1UH5 - chains A and B; structure by X-ray diffraction, 2.20 A resolution.

[Chain A (and B)]
Protein: enoyl-ACP reductase
Source organism: Plasmodium falciparum
Notes: EC 1.3.1.9; chain B of this document is another copy of the same molecule, construct and numbering; everything in this record applies to it too
UniProt: Q6LFB9 (Q6LFB9_PLAF7); numbering as in UniProt (aligned over 96-424)
Amino-acid sequence (329 residues; row label = number of the first residue in the row):
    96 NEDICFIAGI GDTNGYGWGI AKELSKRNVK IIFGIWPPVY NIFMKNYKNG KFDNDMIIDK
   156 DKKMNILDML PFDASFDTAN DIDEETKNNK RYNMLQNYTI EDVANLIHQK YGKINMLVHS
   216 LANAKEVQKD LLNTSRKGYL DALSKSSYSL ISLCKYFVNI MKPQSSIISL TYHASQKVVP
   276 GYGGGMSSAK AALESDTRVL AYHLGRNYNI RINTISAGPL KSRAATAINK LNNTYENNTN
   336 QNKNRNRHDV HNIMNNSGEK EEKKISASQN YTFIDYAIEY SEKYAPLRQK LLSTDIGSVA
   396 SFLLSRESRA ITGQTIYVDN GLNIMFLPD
Disordered / not traced: 325-366
Residues lining bound ligands:
  - NAD (nicotinamide-adenine-dinucleotide): G104, I105, G106, D107, G110, Y111, G112, W131, F167, D168, A169, S170, S215, L216, A217, N218, K240, L265, T266, Y267, Y277, K285, A312, G313, P314, L315, S317, R318, A319, A320
  - triclosan (TCL): A217, N218, A219, V222, Y267, Y277, M281, K285, A319, A320, I323, F368

[Interface between chain A and chain B]
Pairs across the interface (79; chain A residue first):
  R122(A) - E402(B)  salt bridge
  R293(A) - I419(B)
  A296(A) - P381(B)
  A296(A) - I419(B)  hydrophobic
  Y297(A) - P381(B)  hydrophobic
  Y297(A) - M420(B)  hydrophobic
  Y297(A) - D424(B)  hydrogen bond
  G300(A) - P381(B)
  R301(A) - K378(B)
  R301(A) - Y379(B)  hydrogen bond (side chain-backbone)
  R301(A) - A380(B)  hydrogen bond (side chain-backbone)
  R301(A) - P381(B)  hydrogen bond (backbone-backbone)
  R301(A) - R383(B)
  R301(A) - D424(B)  salt bridge
  N304(A) - Q384(B)
  R306(A) - L382(B)
  K378(A) - R301(B)
  Y379(A) - R301(B)  hydrogen bond (backbone-side chain)
  A380(A) - R301(B)  hydrogen bond (backbone-side chain)
  P381(A) - A296(B)
  P381(A) - Y297(B)  hydrophobic
  P381(A) - G300(B)
  P381(A) - R301(B)  hydrogen bond (backbone-backbone)
  P381(A) - T407(B)
  L382(A) - G300(B)
  L382(A) - N304(B)
  L382(A) - R306(B)
  L382(A) - R404(B)
  L382(A) - T407(B)
  Q384(A) - N304(B)
  Q384(A) - R404(B)  hydrogen bond (side chain-backbone)
  K385(A) - R404(B)
  L386(A) - A405(B)  hydrophobic
  L387(A) - R404(B)
  D390(A) - R404(B)  salt bridge
  S393(A) - F397(B)
  S393(A) - E402(B)  hydrogen bond (side chain-backbone)
  V394(A) - F397(B)  hydrophobic
  V394(A) - I406(B)  hydrophobic
  F397(A) - V394(B)  hydrophobic
  F397(A) - F397(B)  hydrophobic
  E402(A) - E118(B)
  E402(A) - R122(B)  salt bridge
  E402(A) - S393(B)  hydrogen bond (backbone-side chain)
  R404(A) - L382(B)
  R404(A) - Q384(B)  hydrogen bond (backbone-side chain)
  R404(A) - K385(B)  hydrogen bond (side chain-backbone)
  R404(A) - L387(B)
  R404(A) - D390(B)  salt bridge
  A405(A) - L386(B)  hydrophobic
  A405(A) - V413(B)  hydrophobic
  A405(A) - D414(B)  hydrogen bond (backbone-backbone)
  A405(A) - N415(B)  hydrogen bond (backbone-backbone)
  I406(A) - V394(B)  hydrophobic
  I406(A) - Y412(B)
  T407(A) - P381(B)
  T407(A) - L382(B)
  T407(A) - N415(B)
  T407(A) - G416(B)
  G408(A) - I419(B)
  Q409(A) - Y412(B)
  Q409(A) - N418(B)  hydrogen bond
  Q409(A) - I419(B)
  I411(A) - I411(B)  hydrophobic
  Y412(A) - I406(B)
  Y412(A) - Q409(B)
  V413(A) - A405(B)  hydrophobic
  D414(A) - A405(B)  hydrogen bond (backbone-backbone)
  N415(A) - A405(B)  hydrogen bond (backbone-backbone)
  N415(A) - T407(B)
  G416(A) - T407(B)
  N418(A) - Q409(B)  hydrogen bond
  I419(A) - R293(B)
  I419(A) - A296(B)  hydrophobic
  I419(A) - G408(B)
  I419(A) - Q409(B)
  M420(A) - Y297(B)  hydrophobic
  D424(A) - Y297(B)  hydrogen bond
  D424(A) - R301(B)  salt bridge
Also at the interface, not in a pair above, chain B (41 interface residues in all): I305

[In short]
38 residues of chain A face 41 of chain B across their interface, with 19 hydrogen bonds and 6 salt bridges.
Polar pairs include R122(A)-E402(B), R301(A)-D424(B) and D390(A)-R404(B). Bound to chain A: triclosan and NAD.
Chain A and chain B are both enoyl-ACP reductase (Plasmodium falciparum); the structure, Crystal Structure of
Enoyl-ACP Reductase with Triclosan at 2.2angstroms, was determined by X-ray diffraction (same publication as
1V35).
